Entry 3UZD (X-ray diffraction, 1.86 A resolution); this record covers chains A and B.

[Chain A]
Name: 14-3-3 protein gamma
From: Homo sapiens
UniProtKB: P61981 (1433G_HUMAN); numbering as in UniProt (aligned over 1-247)
Sequence (248 residues; each row starts with the number of its first residue):
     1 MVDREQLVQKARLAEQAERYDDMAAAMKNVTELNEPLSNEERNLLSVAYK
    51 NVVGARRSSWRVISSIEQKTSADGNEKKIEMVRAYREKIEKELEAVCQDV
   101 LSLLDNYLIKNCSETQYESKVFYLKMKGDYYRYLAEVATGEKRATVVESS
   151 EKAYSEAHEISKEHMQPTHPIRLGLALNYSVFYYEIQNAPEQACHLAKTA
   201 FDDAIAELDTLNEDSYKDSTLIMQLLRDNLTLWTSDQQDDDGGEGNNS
Not modelled in the structure: 1, 72-74, 77, 235-248
Sequence notes: expression tag (248)
UniProt features mapped onto this chain:
  - site (Interaction with phosphoserine on interacting protein): Arg57, Arg132
  - modified residue: Met1 (N-acetylmethionine), Val2 (N-acetylvaline), Ser71 (Phosphoserine), Tyr133 (Phosphotyrosine), Thr145 (Phosphothreonine), Ser215 (Phosphoserine), Thr234 (Phosphothreonine), Ser235 (Phosphoserine)
  - natural variant: Glu15 (E15A: In DEE56; uncertain significance), Lys50 (K50Q: Found in an individual with autism; uncertain significance), Asp129 (D129E: In DEE56), Arg132 (R132C: In DEE56), Tyr133 (Y133S: Found in an individual with neurodevelopmental disorder)

[Chain B]
Name: Histone deacetylase 4
Notes: EC 3.5.1.98
UniProtKB: P56524 (HDAC4_HUMAN); residues 1-17 here correspond to UniProt positions 343-359 (UniProt number = residue number + 342)
Sequence (17 residues; each row starts with the number of its first residue):
     1 LPLYTSPSLPNITLGLP
Not modelled in the structure: 1-5, 15-17
Modified positions: Ser8 (phosphoserine; SEP)
UniProt features mapped onto this chain:
  - motif: Pro7 to Ile12 (PxLPxI/L motif)
  - modified residue: Ser8 (Phosphoserine)

[How chain A and chain B interact]
Contacting residue pairs (21; chain A residue first):
  Asn43(A) - Ile12(B)
  Leu44(A) - Leu14(B)  hydrophobic
  Val47(A) - Asn11(B)
  Val47(A) - Ile12(B)
  Lys50(A) - Ser8(B)
  Lys50(A) - Leu9(B)  hydrogen bond (side chain-backbone)
  Lys50(A) - Asn11(B)
  Asn51(A) - Asn11(B)
  Arg57(A) - Ser6(B)
  Arg57(A) - Ser8(B)
  Lys125(A) - Leu9(B)
  Arg132(A) - Ser8(B)
  Tyr133(A) - Ser8(B)
  Leu177(A) - Ser8(B)
  Leu177(A) - Leu9(B)  hydrophobic
  Asn178(A) - Ser8(B)
  Asn178(A) - Leu9(B)  hydrogen bond (side chain-backbone)
  Val181(A) - Pro7(B)
  Ile222(A) - Leu9(B)  hydrophobic
  Leu225(A) - Pro10(B)
  Asn229(A) - Pro7(B)  hydrogen bond (side chain-backbone)
Other interface residues (no listed pair), chain A (21 interface residues in all): Ser46, Phe122, Gly174, Glu185, Leu221, Trp233

[In short]
21 residues of chain A face 8 of chain B across their interface; the contacts include 3 hydrogen bonds. Polar
pairs include Lys50(A)-Leu9(B), Asn178(A)-Leu9(B) and Asn229(A)-Pro7(B).
Chain A is 14-3-3 protein gamma (Homo sapiens) and chain B is Histone deacetylase 4; the structure, Crystal
structure of 14-3-3 GAMMA, was determined by X-ray diffraction (same publication as 3UXG, 3V2O, 3V2X, 3V30 and
3V31).
